6Z7N - chains K and U of the 36 polymer chains in the assembly; structure by electron microscopy, 3.77 A resolution.

# Chain K
Molecule: Hexon protein
From: Human adenovirus 41
Reference sequence: P11820 (CAPSH_ADE41); residues 1-925 here = UniProt positions 1-925
Chain sequence (925 residues; each row starts with the number of its first residue):
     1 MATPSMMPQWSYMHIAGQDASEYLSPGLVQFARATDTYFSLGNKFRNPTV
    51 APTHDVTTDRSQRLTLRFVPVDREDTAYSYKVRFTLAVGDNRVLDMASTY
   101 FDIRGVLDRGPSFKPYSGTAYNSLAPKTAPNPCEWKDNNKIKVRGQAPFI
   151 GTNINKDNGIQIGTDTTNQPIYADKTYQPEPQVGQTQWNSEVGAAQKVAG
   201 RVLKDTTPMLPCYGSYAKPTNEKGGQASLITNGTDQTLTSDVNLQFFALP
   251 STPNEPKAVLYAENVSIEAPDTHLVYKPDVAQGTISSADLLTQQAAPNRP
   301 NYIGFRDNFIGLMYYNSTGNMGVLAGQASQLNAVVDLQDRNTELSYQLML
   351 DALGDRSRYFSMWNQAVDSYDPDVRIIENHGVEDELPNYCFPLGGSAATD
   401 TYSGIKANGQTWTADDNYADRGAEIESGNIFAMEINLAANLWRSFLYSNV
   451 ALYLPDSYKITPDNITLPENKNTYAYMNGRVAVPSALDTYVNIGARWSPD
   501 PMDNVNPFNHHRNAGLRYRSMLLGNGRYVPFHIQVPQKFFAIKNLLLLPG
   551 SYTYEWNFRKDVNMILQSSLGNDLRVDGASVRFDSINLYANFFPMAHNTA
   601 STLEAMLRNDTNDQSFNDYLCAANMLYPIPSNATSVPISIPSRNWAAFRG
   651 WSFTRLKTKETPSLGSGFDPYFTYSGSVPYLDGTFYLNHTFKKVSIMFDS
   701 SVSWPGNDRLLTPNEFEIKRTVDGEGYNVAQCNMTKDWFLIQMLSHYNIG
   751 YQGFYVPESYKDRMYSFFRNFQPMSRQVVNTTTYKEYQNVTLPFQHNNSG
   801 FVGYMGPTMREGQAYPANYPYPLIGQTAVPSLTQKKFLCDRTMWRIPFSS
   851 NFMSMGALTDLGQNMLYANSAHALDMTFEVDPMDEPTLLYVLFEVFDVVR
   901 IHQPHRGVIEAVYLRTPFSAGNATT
Unresolved in the structure: 1-2, 145-201, 230-239, 279-286, 419-426
Swiss-Prot annotation at these positions:
  - site: G750 (Involved in interaction with pre-protein VI)
  - modified residue: A2 (N-acetylalanine), Y913 (Phosphotyrosine)

# Chain U
Molecule: Pre-hexon-linking protein VIII
From: Human adenovirus 41
Reference sequence: P11822 (CAP8_ADE41); numbering as in UniProt (aligned over 1-233)
Chain sequence (233 residues; row label = number of the first residue in the row):
     1 MSKEIPTPYMWSYQPQMGLAAGASQDYSSRMNWLSAGPHMIGRVNGIRAT
    51 RNQILLEQAALTSTPRSQLNPPNWPAAQVYQENPAPTTVLLPRDAEAEVQ
   101 MTNSGAQLAGGSRHVRFRGRSSPYSPGPIKRLIIRGRGIQLNDEVVSSLT
   151 GLRPDGVFQLGGAGRSSFTPRQAYLTLQSSSSQPRSGGIGTLQFVEEFVP
   201 SVYFNPFSGAPGLYPDDFIPNYDAVSESVDGYD
Unresolved in the structure: 1, 112-164
Swiss-Prot annotation at these positions:
  - site (Cleavage): G111, S112, A163, G164
  - modified residue: T64 (Phosphothreonine), S180 (Phosphoserine)

# How chain K and chain U interact
Contacting residue pairs - 39 pairs, chain K then chain U:
  S5(K) with G190(U); T191(U), hydrogen bond (backbone-backbone); L192(U), hydrogen bond (backbone-backbone)
  M6(K) with E82(U); G190(U); L192(U), hydrophobic
  M7(K) with R185(U); G190(U)
  P8(K) with M17(U); R185(U); G188(U); I189(U); G190(U)
  Q9(K) with P15(U); Q16(U), hydrogen bond (side chain-backbone); M17(U)
  W10(K) with Q16(U); M17(U), hydrophobic
  S11(K) with R185(U), hydrogen bond
  Q18(K) with Q183(U); P184(U); R185(U)
  S21(K) with S182(U)
  E22(K) with S182(U); Q183(U), hydrogen bond (backbone-backbone)
  Y23(K) with S180(U); S181(U), hydrogen bond (backbone-side chain)
  L24(K) with S182(U), hydrogen bond (backbone-side chain)
  S25(K) with Q178(U), hydrogen bond (side chain-backbone); S179(U); S182(U)
  P26(K) with Q178(U); S181(U); S182(U)
  H54(K) with D223(U); V225(U)
  T58(K) with Y232(U)
  D59(K) with D230(U); Y232(U)
Interface residues without a listed pair, chain K (19 interface residues in all): T3, V29
Interface residues without a listed pair, chain U (23 interface residues in all): G18, Y80

# In short
19 residues of chain K and 23 residues of chain U are in contact, with 8 hydrogen bonds. Polar contacts
include Q9(K)-Q16(U), S11(K)-R185(U) and Y23(K)-S181(U).
Chain K is Hexon protein and chain U is Pre-hexon-linking protein VIII, both from Human adenovirus 41; the
structure, The atomic structure of HAdV-F41 at pH 7.4, was determined by electron microscopy (same publication
as 6Z7Q).
